PDB entry 2FMF | X-ray diffraction, 2.00 A resolution | chains A and B

== Chain A ==
Protein: Chemotaxis protein cheY
From: Salmonella typhimurium
Reference sequence: P0A2D5 (CHEY_SALTY); residues 2-129 here correspond to UniProt positions 1-128 (UniProt number = residue number - 1)
Sequence (129 residues; row label = number of the first residue in the row):
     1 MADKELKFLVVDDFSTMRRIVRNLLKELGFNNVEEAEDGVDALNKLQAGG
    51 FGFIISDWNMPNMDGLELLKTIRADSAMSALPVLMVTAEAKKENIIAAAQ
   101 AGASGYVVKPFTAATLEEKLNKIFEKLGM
Unresolved in the structure: 1
Construct notes: initiating methionine (1)
Swiss-Prot annotation at these positions:
  - binding site (Mg(2+)): Asp13

== Chain B ==
Protein: C-terminal 15-mer from Chemotaxis protein cheZ
Reference sequence: P07800 (CHEZ_SALTY); numbering as in UniProt (aligned over 200-214)
Sequence (15 residues; row label = number of the first residue in the row):
   200 ASQDQVDDLLDSLGF
Unresolved in the structure: 200-201

== How chain A and chain B interact ==
Pairs across the interface (15):
  Ala90(A) - Val205(B)  hydrophobic
  Ile95(A) - Val205(B)  hydrophobic
  Ile95(A) - Leu208(B)  hydrophobic
  Ile95(A) - Leu209(B)  hydrophobic
  Ile95(A) - Leu212(B)  hydrophobic
  Ile96(A) - Leu208(B)  hydrophobic
  Ala99(A) - Leu212(B)  hydrophobic
  Ala103(A) - Phe214(B)
  Ser104(A) - Phe214(B)
  Gly105(A) - Phe214(B)
  Tyr106(A) - Leu209(B)  hydrophobic
  Tyr106(A) - Phe214(B)  hydrophobic
  Lys119(A) - Phe214(B)  hydrogen bond (side chain-backbone)
  Lys122(A) - Gly213(B)  hydrogen bond (side chain-backbone)
  Lys122(A) - Phe214(B)
Interface residues without a listed pair, chain A (11 interface residues in all): Lys92

== In short ==
11 residues of chain A face 6 of chain B across their interface; the contacts include 2 hydrogen bonds. Polar
contacts include Lys119(A)-Phe214(B) and Lys122(A)-Gly213(B). UniProt lists Mg2+-binding residue Asp13(A) on
chain A.
Here chain A is Chemotaxis protein cheY (Salmonella typhimurium) and chain B is C-terminal 15-mer from
Chemotaxis protein cheZ. Entry 2FMF (Crystal structure of CheY in complex with CheZ 200-214 solved from a F432
crystal grown in ...) was determined by X-ray diffraction, deposited together with 2FKA, 2FLK, 2FLW, 2FMH,
2FMI and 2FMK.
